8FPJ - chains B and C of the 5 polymer chains in the assembly; structure by electron microscopy, 2.74 A resolution.

# Chain B (and C)
Molecule: Phosphoprotein
Organism: Human metapneumovirus
Notes: chain C of this document is another copy of the same molecule, construct and numbering; everything in this record applies to it too
UniProt: Q8B9Q8 (PHOSP_HMPVC); residue numbers follow UniProt; this construct covers 1-294
Sequence (310 residues; each row starts with the number of its first residue):
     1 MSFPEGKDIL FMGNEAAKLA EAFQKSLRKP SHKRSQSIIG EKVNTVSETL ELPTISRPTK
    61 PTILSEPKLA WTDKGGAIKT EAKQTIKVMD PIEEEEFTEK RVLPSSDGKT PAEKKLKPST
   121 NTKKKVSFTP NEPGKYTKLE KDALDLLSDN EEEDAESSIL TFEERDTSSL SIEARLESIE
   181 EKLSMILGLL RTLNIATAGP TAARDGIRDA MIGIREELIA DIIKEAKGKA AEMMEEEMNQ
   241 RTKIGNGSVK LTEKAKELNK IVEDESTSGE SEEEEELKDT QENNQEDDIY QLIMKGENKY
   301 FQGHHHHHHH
Not modelled in the structure: 1-171, 267-310 (chain C: 1-170, 234-310)
Differences from the reference sequence: expression tag (295-310)
UniProt features mapped onto this chain:
  - region: M12 to R28 (Binding to monomeric RNA-free nucleoprotein), K123 to F128 (Binding to host phosphatase PP1), K135 to S157 (Binding to protein M2-1), S169 to N194 (Oligomerization and binding to RNA-directed RNA polymerase L), L251 to D279 (Binding to RNA-directed RNA polymerase L), Q281 to M294 (Binding to the N-RNA complex)
  - modified residue (Phosphoserine): S106, S148, S157, S158, S168, S171

# Chain B / chain C interface
Pairs across the interface (16):
  E173(B) with R175(C), salt bridge
  E177(B) with R175(C)
  I179(B) with I179(C), hydrophobic
  E180(B) with I179(C)
  L183(B) with L183(C), hydrophobic; I186(C), hydrophobic
  L187(B) with K182(C); M185(C), hydrophobic; I186(C), hydrophobic
  L190(B) with I186(C), hydrophobic; L189(C), hydrophobic
  R191(B) with M185(C)
  I195(B) with L193(C), hydrophobic
  I207(B) with T201(C); R204(C)
  D209(B) with T201(C)
Also at the interface, not in a pair above, chain B (16 interface residues in all): L176, I186, L193, R208, I212
Also at the interface, not in a pair above, chain C (13 interface residues in all): L190, A196, T197

# In short
16 residues of chain B and 13 residues of chain C are in contact, with 1 salt bridge. Its one salt-bridged
contact is E173(B)-R175(C).
Chain B and chain C are both Phosphoprotein (Human metapneumovirus); the structure, Co-structure of the Human
Metapneunomovirus RNA-dependent RNA polymerase with MRK-1, was determined by electron microscopy together with
8FPI from the same study.
